PDB entry 9EHL | electron microscopy, 3.90 A resolution | chains B and N of the 18 polymer chains in the assembly

# Chain B
Protein: HIV-1 BG505 SOSIP gp120, Envelope glycoprotein gp120
From: Human immunodeficiency virus 1
UniProt: Q2N0S5 (Q2N0S5_HV1); the construct lacks a stretch of the UniProt sequence and is renumbered around it, so the offset changes along the chain: 33-141 = UniProt 32-140; 150-185 = UniProt 141-176; 187-309 = UniProt 186-308; 312-321 = UniProt 309-318; 2 more segments
Amino-acid sequence (506 residues; row label = number of the first residue in the row; note: 12 numbers in that range are skipped by the numbering (no residue carries them; nothing is unmodelled there); a row labelled like 185A-185I holds insertion residues (185A, then the next letters in order)):
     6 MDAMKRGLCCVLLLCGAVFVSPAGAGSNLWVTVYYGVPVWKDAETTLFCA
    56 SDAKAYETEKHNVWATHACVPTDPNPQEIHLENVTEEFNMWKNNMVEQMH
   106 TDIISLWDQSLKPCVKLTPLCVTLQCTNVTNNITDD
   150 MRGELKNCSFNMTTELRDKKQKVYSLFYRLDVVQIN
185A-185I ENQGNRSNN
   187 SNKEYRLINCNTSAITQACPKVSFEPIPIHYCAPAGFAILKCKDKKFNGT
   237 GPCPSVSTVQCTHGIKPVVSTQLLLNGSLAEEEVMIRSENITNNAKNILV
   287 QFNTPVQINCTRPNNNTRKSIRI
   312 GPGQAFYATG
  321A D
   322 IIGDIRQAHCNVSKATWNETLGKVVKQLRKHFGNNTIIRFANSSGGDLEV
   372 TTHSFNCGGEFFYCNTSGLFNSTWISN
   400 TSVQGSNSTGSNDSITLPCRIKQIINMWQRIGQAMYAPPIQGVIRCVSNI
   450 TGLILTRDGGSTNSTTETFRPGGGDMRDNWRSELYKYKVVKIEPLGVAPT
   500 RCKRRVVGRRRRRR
Unresolved in the structure: 6-32, 150-151, 185A-185I, 400-410, 506-513
Differences from the reference sequence: engineered mutation Asn332 (Thr330 in Q2N0S5), Cys501 (Ala498 in Q2N0S5); insertion (509-513)
Cystine bridges: Cys54-Cys74, Cys119-Cys205, Cys126-Cys196, Cys131-Cys157, Cys218-Cys247, Cys228-Cys239, Cys296-Cys331, Cys378-Cys445, Cys385-Cys418
Covalently attached groups: N-acetylglucosamine (NAG) linked to Asn88, Asn133, Asn156, Asn160, Asn234, Asn276, Asn295, Asn301, Asn339, Asn363, Asn386, Asn392, Asn448; glycan linked to Asn197, Asn262, Asn332
What the authors report for this chain:
  - post-translational modification sites: Asn197, Asn276 (citing earlier work)

# Chain N
Protein: 10-1074 Fab Heavy Chain
From: Homo sapiens
Notes: antibody fragment or engineered binder
Amino-acid sequence (134 residues; each row starts with the number of its first residue; a row labelled like 82A-82C holds insertion residues (82A, then the next letters in order)):
     1 QVQLQESGPGLVKPSETLSVTCSVSGDSMNNYYWTWIRQSPGKGLEWIGY
    51 ISDRESATYNPSLNSRVVISRDTSKNQLSLKL
82A-82C NSV
    83 TPADTAVYYCATARRGQR
100A-100P IYGVVSFGEFFYYYSM
   101 DVWGKGTTVTVSSAS
Cystine bridges: Cys22-Cys92

# Chain B / chain N interface
Pairs across the interface (11):
  Asp325(B) - Tyr100B(N)
  Ile326(B) - Tyr100B(N)
  Arg327(B) - Tyr100B(N)
  Arg327(B) - Gly100C(N)
  Arg327(B) - Glu100I(N)  salt bridge
  Gln328(B) - Phe100G(N)
  Gln328(B) - Glu100I(N)
  His330(B) - Phe100G(N)
  Thr415(B) - Phe100G(N)
  Leu416(B) - Phe100G(N)
  Pro417(B) - Phe100G(N)
Also at the interface, not in a pair above, chain B (9 interface residues in all): Ala329
Also at the interface, not in a pair above, chain N (6 interface residues in all): Val100D, Ser100F

# In short
Chain B and chain N form an interface of 9 and 6 residues respectively; the contacts include 1 salt bridge.
The salt-bridged pair is Arg327(B)-Glu100I(N). Covalently linked N-acetylglucosamine: at Asn88(B), Asn133(B),
Asn156(B), Asn160(B), Asn234(B) and Asn276(B) and 7 more. From the paper: modification sites Asn197(B) and
Asn276(B).
Here chain B is HIV-1 BG505 SOSIP gp120, Envelope glycoprotein gp120 (Human immunodeficiency virus 1) and
chain N is 10-1074 Fab Heavy Chain (Homo sapiens). Entry 9EHL (Structure of HIV-1 BG505 SOSIP.664 Env trimer
in complex with IOMAmin5 and 10-1074 Broadly Neutralizing Antibodies ...) was determined by electron
microscopy together with 9EHM from the same study.
